PDB entry 6CH7 | X-ray diffraction, 3.80 A resolution | chains B and D of the 6 polymer chains in the assembly

# Chain B
Protein: Envelope glycoprotein gp41
Source organism: Human immunodeficiency virus 1
Reference sequence: Q2N0S7 (Q2N0S7_9HIV1); residues 512-664 here correspond to UniProt positions 509-661 (UniProt number = residue number - 3)
Sequence (153 residues; each row starts with the number of its first residue):
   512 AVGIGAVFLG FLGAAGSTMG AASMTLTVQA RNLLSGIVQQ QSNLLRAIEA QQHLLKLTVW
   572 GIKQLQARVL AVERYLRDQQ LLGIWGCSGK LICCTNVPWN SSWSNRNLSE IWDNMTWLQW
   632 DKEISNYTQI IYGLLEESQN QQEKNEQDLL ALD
Unresolved in the structure: 512-519, 553-563
Differences from the reference sequence: engineered mutation Cys605 (Thr602 in Q2N0S7)
Cystine bridges: Cys598-Cys604
Covalent attachments: N-acetylglucosamine (NAG) linked to Asn618; glycan linked to Asn637

# Chain D
Protein: 35O22 Heavy Chain
Source organism: Homo sapiens
Sequence (243 residues; row label = number of the first residue in the row; a row labelled like 72A-72H holds insertion residues (72A, then the next letters in order)):
     1 EGQLVQSGAE LKKPGASVKI SCKTSGYRFN FYHINWIRQT AGRGPEWMGW IS
   52A P
    53 YSGDKNLAPA FQDRVIMTTD
72A-72H TEVPVTSF
    73 TSTGAAYMEI
82A-82C RNL
    83 KFDDTGTYFC AKGLLRDG
100A-100F SSTWLP
   101 YLWGQGTLLT VSSASTKGPS VFPLAPSSKS TSGGTAALGC LVKDYFPEPV TVSWNSGALT
   161 SGVHTFPAVL QSSGLYSLSS VVTVPSSSLG TQTYICNVNH KPSNTKVDKR VEPKSCDKGL
   221 EVLFQ
Unresolved in the structure: 131-136, 215-225

# Chain B / chain D interface
Residue-residue contacts - 13 pairs, chain B then chain D:
  Thr529(B) - Arg98(D)
  Arg617(B) - Glu1(D)  salt bridge
  Ser620(B) - Leu97(D)
  Asp624(B) - Leu97(D)
  Asp624(B) - Arg98(D)  hydrogen bond (backbone-backbone)
  Asp624(B) - Asp99(D)
  Asn625(B) - Tyr32(D)  hydrogen bond
  Asn625(B) - Leu97(D)
  Asn625(B) - Arg98(D)  hydrogen bond (backbone-side chain)
  Met626(B) - Arg98(D)  hydrogen bond (backbone-side chain)
  Thr627(B) - Arg98(D)
  Gln630(B) - Phe72H(D)
  Lys633(B) - Phe72H(D)
Other interface residues (no listed pair), chain B (12 interface residues in all): Gly527, Ser528, Leu629

# Overview
12 residues of chain B and 6 residues of chain D are in contact, with 4 hydrogen bonds and 1 salt bridge.
Polar contacts include Arg617(B)-Glu1(D), Asn625(B)-Tyr32(D) and Asn625(B)-Arg98(D). Covalently linked
N-acetylglucosamine: at Asn618(B) and Asn637(B).
Here chain B is Envelope glycoprotein gp41 (Human immunodeficiency virus 1) and chain D is 35O22 Heavy Chain
(Homo sapiens). Entry 6CH7 (XFEL crystal structure of a natively-glycosylated BG505 SOSIP.664 HIV-1 Envelope
Trimer in complex with the broadly-neutralizing ...) was determined by X-ray diffraction (same publication as
6CH8, 6CH9 and 6CHB).
